8QNR - chain A; structure by X-ray diffraction, 2.30 A resolution.

# Chain A
Protein: L-galactono-1,4-lactone dehydrogenase
Organism: synthetic construct
Notes: EC 1.3.2.3
Amino-acid sequence (511 residues; numbered 1 to 511; the number before each row is that of its first residue):
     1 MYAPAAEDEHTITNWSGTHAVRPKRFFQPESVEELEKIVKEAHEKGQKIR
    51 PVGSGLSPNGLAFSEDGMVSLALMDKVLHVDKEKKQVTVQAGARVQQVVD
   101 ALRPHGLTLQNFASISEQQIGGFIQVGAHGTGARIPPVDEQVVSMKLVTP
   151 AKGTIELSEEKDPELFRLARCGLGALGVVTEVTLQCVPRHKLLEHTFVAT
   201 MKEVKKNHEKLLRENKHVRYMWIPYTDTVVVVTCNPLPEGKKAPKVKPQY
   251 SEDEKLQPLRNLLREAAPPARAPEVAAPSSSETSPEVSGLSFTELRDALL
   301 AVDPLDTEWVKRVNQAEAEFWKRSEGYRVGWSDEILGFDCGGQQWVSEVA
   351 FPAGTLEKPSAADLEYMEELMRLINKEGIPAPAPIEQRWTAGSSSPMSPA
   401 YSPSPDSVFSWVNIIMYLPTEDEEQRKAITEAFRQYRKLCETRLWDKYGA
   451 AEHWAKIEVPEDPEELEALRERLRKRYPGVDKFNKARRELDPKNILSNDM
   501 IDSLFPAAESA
Disordered / not traced: 1-9, 240-241, 245-248, 267-283, 507-511
Small-molecule neighbours:
  - FAD (flavin-adenine dinucleotide): Trp-15, Arg-50, Pro-51, Val-52, Gly-53, Ser-54, Gly-55, Leu-56, Ser-57, Pro-58, Leu-61, Ala-62, Leu-71, Ala-91, Ala-113, Ser-114, Ile-115, Gln-118, Gln-119, Gly-121, Gly-122, Phe-123, Gln-125, Val-126, Ala-128, His-129, Leu-173, Gly-174, Gly-177, Val-178, Val-179, Cys-340, Arg-388, His-453, Ala-455
  - L-gulono-1,4-lactone (X8L): Ser-114, Phe-338, Cys-340, Gln-344, Val-346, Glu-348, Pro-384, Glu-386, Arg-388, Asn-413, Ile-415, Tyr-417, Lys-456
From the paper describing this entry:
  - conformationally variable residues (side-chain flip): Glu-386
  - binding site for L-gulono-1,4-lactone: Arg-388, Asn-413

# Overview
Bound to chain A: flavin-adenine dinucleotide and L-gulono-1,4-lactone. The paper reports a binding site for
L-gulono-1,4-lactone at Arg-388 and Asn-413; conformational variability at Glu-386.
Chain A is L-galactono-1,4-lactone dehydrogenase (synthetic construct); the structure, Crystal structure of
ancestral L-galactono-1,4-lactone dehydrogenase: G413N variant in complex with L-gulono-1,4-lactone, was
determined by X-ray diffraction (same publication as 8QMY, 8QNB and 8QNC).
